6AMU - chains C and E of the 5 polymer chains in the assembly; structure by X-ray diffraction, 2.15 A resolution.

Chain C:
Protein: Met-met-trp-asp-arg-gly-leu-gly-met-met
Chain sequence (10 residues; each row starts with the number of its first residue):
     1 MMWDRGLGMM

Chain E:
Protein: DMF5 TCR beta chain
Organism: Homo sapiens
Chain sequence (241 residues; numbered 4 to 244; the number before each row is that of its first residue):
     4 IAGITQAPTSQILAAGRRMTLRCTQDMRHNAMYWYRQDLGLGLRLIHYSN
    54 TAGTTGKGEVPDGYSVSRANTDDFPLTLASAVPSQTSVYFCASSLSFGTE
   104 AFFGQGTRLTVVEDLNKVFPPEVAVFEPSEAEISHTQKATLVCLATGFYP
   154 DHVELSWWVNGKEVHSGVCTDPQPLKEQPALNDSRYALSSRLRVSATFWQ
   204 DPRNHFRCQVQFYGLSENDEWTQDRAKPVTQIVSAEAWGRA
Disulfide bonds: Cys26-Cys94, Cys146-Cys211

Chain C / chain E interface:
Pairs across the interface (8):
  Asp4(C) - Phe100(E)
  Asp4(C) - Gly101(E)
  Arg5(C) - Leu98(E)
  Arg5(C) - Ser99(E)
  Arg5(C) - Phe100(E)
  Arg5(C) - Thr102(E)
  Gly6(C) - Ser99(E)  hydrogen bond (backbone-side chain)
  Gly6(C) - Phe100(E)  hydrogen bond (backbone-backbone)
Interface residues without a listed pair, chain C (4 interface residues in all): Leu7

Overview:
Chain C and chain E form an interface of 4 and 5 residues respectively, with 2 hydrogen bonds. Polar pairs
include Gly6(C)-Ser99(E) and Gly6(C)-Phe100(E).
Chain C is Met-met-trp-asp-arg-gly-leu-gly-met-met and chain E is DMF5 TCR beta chain (Homo sapiens); the
structure, Crystal structure of DMF5 TCR bound to HLA-A2 presenting synthetic peptide MMWDRGLGMM, was
determined by X-ray diffraction.
